Entry 7AR7 (electron microscopy, 3.72 A resolution); this record covers chains A and J of the 46 polymer chains in the assembly.

== Chain A ==
Molecule: NADH-ubiquinone oxidoreductase chain 3
Organism: Arabidopsis thaliana
Notes: EC 7.1.1.2
UniProt: P92533 (NU3M_ARATH); numbering as in UniProt (aligned over 1-119)
Chain sequence (119 residues; numbered 1 to 119; the number before each row is that of its first residue):
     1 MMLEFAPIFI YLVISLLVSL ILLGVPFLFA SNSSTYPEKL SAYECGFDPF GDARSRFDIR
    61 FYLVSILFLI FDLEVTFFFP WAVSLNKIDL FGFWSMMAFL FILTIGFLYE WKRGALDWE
Disordered / not traced: 30-55, 119

== Chain J ==
Molecule: NADH-ubiquinone oxidoreductase chain 6
Organism: Arabidopsis thaliana
Notes: EC 7.1.1.2
UniProt: A0A2P2CLG1 (A0A2P2CLG1_ARATH); residue numbers follow UniProt; this construct covers 1-205
Chain sequence (205 residues; row label = number of the first residue in the row):
     1 MILSVLSSLA LVSGLMVVRA KNPVHSVLFF ILVFCDTSGL LLLLGLDFFA MIFLVVYIGA
    61 IAVLFLFVVM MFHIQIAEIH EEVLRYLPVS GIIGLIFWWE MFFILDNESI PLLPTQRNTT
   121 SLRYTVYAGK VRSWTNLETL GNLLYTYYFV WFLVSSLILL VAMIGAIVLT MHRTTKVKRQ
   181 DVFRRNAIDF RRTIMRRTTD PLTIY
Disordered / not traced: 74-109, 175-205

== Chain A / chain J interface ==
Residue-residue contacts - 68 pairs, chain A then chain J:
  Met2(A) - Leu42(J)
  Met2(A) - Gly45(J)
  Met2(A) - Asp47(J)
  Phe5(A) - Leu42(J)  hydrophobic
  Phe9(A) - Leu42(J)  hydrophobic
  Arg56(A) - Met70(J)  hydrogen bond (side chain-backbone)
  Arg56(A) - Met71(J)
  Phe57(A) - Met71(J)  hydrophobic
  Phe57(A) - Phe72(J)  hydrophobic
  Ile59(A) - Thr170(J)
  Ile59(A) - His172(J)
  Phe61(A) - Met71(J)  hydrophobic
  Tyr62(A) - Leu64(J)  hydrophobic
  Leu63(A) - Ala166(J)
  Leu63(A) - Ile167(J)  hydrophobic
  Leu63(A) - Thr170(J)
  Leu63(A) - Met171(J)  hydrophobic
  Ser65(A) - Leu64(J)
  Ile66(A) - Leu64(J)  hydrophobic
  Ile66(A) - Ala166(J)  hydrophobic
  Phe68(A) - Gly59(J)
  Phe68(A) - Ala60(J)  hydrophobic
  Leu69(A) - Ala60(J)  hydrophobic
  Ile70(A) - Met163(J)  hydrophobic
  Asp72(A) - Val55(J)
  Leu73(A) - Val56(J)  hydrophobic
  Leu73(A) - Leu159(J)  hydrophobic
  Thr76(A) - Ile52(J)
  Thr76(A) - Val55(J)
  Thr76(A) - Val56(J)
  Phe77(A) - Tyr145(J)  hydrogen bond (backbone-side chain)
  Phe77(A) - Phe152(J)  hydrophobic
  Phe77(A) - Ser155(J)
  Phe79(A) - Leu137(J)
  Pro80(A) - Phe48(J)  hydrophobic
  Pro80(A) - Leu137(J)  hydrophobic
  Pro80(A) - Gly141(J)
  Pro80(A) - Tyr145(J)
  Trp81(A) - Tyr145(J)  hydrogen bond (backbone-side chain)
  Val83(A) - Leu137(J)  hydrophobic
  Val83(A) - Glu138(J)
  Ser84(A) - Glu138(J)
  Ser84(A) - Gly141(J)  hydrogen bond (side chain-backbone)
  Ser84(A) - Asn142(J)
  Lys87(A) - Trp134(J)
  Lys87(A) - Glu138(J)  salt bridge
  Ile88(A) - Asn142(J)
  Ile88(A) - Thr146(J)
  Phe91(A) - Thr146(J)
  Phe91(A) - Phe149(J)  hydrophobic
  Gly92(A) - Tyr145(J)
  Ser95(A) - Tyr145(J)  hydrogen bond (side chain-backbone)
  Ser95(A) - Leu153(J)
  Met96(A) - Tyr145(J)  hydrophobic
  Met96(A) - Phe152(J)  hydrophobic
  Phe99(A) - Phe152(J)  hydrophobic
  Phe99(A) - Ser156(J)
  Ile102(A) - Ser156(J)
  Ile102(A) - Leu160(J)
  Leu103(A) - Met163(J)  hydrophobic
  Gly106(A) - Met163(J)
  Phe107(A) - Met163(J)
  Tyr109(A) - Ile164(J)  hydrophobic
  Tyr109(A) - Val168(J)
  Glu110(A) - Ile167(J)
  Arg113(A) - Ile167(J)
  Ala115(A) - Ile167(J)  hydrophobic
  Ala115(A) - Met171(J)  hydrophobic
Other interface residues (no listed pair), chain A (43 interface residues in all): Asp58, Phe78, Ala98, Gly114, Asp117
Other interface residues (no listed pair), chain J (44 interface residues in all): Leu46, Ile61, Phe67, Val68, His73, Leu144, Leu157, Ala162, Arg173

== Summary ==
43 residues of chain A and 44 residues of chain J are in contact, with 5 hydrogen bonds and 1 salt bridge.
Polar contacts include Lys87(A)-Glu138(J), Arg56(A)-Met70(J) and Phe77(A)-Tyr145(J).
Here chain A is NADH-ubiquinone oxidoreductase chain 3 and chain J is NADH-ubiquinone oxidoreductase chain 6,
both from Arabidopsis thaliana. Entry 7AR7 (Cryo-EM structure of Arabidopsis thaliana complex-I (open
conformation)) was determined by electron microscopy, deposited together with 7AQQ, 7AQR, 7AQW, 7AR8, 7AR9,
7ARB, 7ARC and 7ARD.
